3O2G - chain A; structure by X-ray diffraction, 1.78 A resolution.

Chain A:
Molecule: Gamma-butyrobetaine dioxygenase
From: Homo sapiens
Notes: EC 1.14.11.1
Reference sequence: O75936 (BODG_HUMAN); residues 1-387 here = UniProt positions 1-387
Amino-acid sequence (388 residues; each row starts with the number of its first residue; numbering starts at 0):
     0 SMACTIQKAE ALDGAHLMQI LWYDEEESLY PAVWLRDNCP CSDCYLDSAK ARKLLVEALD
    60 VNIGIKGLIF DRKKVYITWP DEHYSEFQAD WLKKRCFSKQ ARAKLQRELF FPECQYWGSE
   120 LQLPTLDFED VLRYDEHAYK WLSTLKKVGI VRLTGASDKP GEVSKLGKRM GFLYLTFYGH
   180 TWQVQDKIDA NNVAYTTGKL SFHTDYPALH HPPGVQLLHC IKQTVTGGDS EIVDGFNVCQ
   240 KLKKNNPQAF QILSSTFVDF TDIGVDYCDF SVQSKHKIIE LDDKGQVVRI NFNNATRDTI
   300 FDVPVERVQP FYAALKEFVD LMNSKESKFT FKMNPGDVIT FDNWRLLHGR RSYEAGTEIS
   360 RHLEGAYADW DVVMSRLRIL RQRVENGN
Disordered / not traced: 386-387
Construct notes: expression tag (0)
Swiss-Prot annotation at these positions:
  - binding site (Zn(2+)): Cys38, Cys40, Cys43, His82
  - binding site (Fe cation): His202, Asp204, His347
  - modified residue: Ser351 (Phosphoserine)
Bound ions: Zn2+ site 1: Cys38, Cys40, Cys43, His82; Zn2+ site 2: His202, Asp204, His347 (together with N-oxalylglycine)
Residues lining bound ligands:
  - 3-carboxy-N,N,N-trimethylpropan-1-aminium (NM2): Tyr177, Trp181, Asn191, Ala193, Tyr194, Thr203, Asp204, Tyr205, Pro206, Asn292, Thr295, Tyr366
  - N-oxalylglycine (OGA): Val183, Ala193, Leu199, His202, Asp204, Leu217, Ser229, His347, Arg349, Arg360, Leu362

Overview:
Chain A binds N-oxalylglycine and 3-carboxy-N,N,N-trimethylpropan-1-aminium. The Zn2+ site 1 is built by
Cys38, Cys40, Cys43 and His82. The Zn2+ site 2 is built by His202, Asp204 and His347. Curated annotation
(UniProt) lists 4 Zn2+-binding residues and 3 Fe cation-binding residues.
Chain A is Gamma-butyrobetaine dioxygenase (Homo sapiens); the structure, Crystal Structure of Human
gamma-butyrobetaine,2-oxoglutarate dioxygenase 1 (BBOX1), was determined by X-ray diffraction together with
3MS5 from the same study.
